PDB entry 8Z50 | X-ray diffraction, 2.80 A resolution | chains B and C of the 3 polymer chains in the assembly

# Chain B
Protein: Histone H3.1t
Source organism: Homo sapiens
UniProt: Q16695 (H31T_HUMAN); residues 0-135 here correspond to UniProt positions 1-136 (UniProt number = residue number + 1)
Amino-acid sequence (136 residues; numbered 0 to 135; the number before each row is that of its first residue; numbering starts at 0):
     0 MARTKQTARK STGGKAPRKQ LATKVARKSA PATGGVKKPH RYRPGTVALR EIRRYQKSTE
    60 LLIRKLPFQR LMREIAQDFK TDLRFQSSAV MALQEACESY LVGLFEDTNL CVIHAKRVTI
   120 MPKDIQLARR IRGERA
Disordered / not traced: 0-59, 134-135
UniProt features mapped onto this chain:
  - modified residue: Arg2 (Asymmetric dimethylarginine), Thr3 (Phosphothreonine), Lys4 (Allysine), Gln5 (5-glutamyl dopamine), Thr6 (Phosphothreonine), Arg8 (Citrulline), Lys9 (N6,N6,N6-trimethyllysine), Ser10 (ADP-ribosylserine), Thr11 (Phosphothreonine), Lys14 (N6-(2-hydroxyisobutyryl)lysine), Arg17 (Asymmetric dimethylarginine), Lys18 (N6-(2-hydroxyisobutyryl)lysine), Lys23 (N6-(2-hydroxyisobutyryl)lysine), Arg26 (Citrulline), Lys27 (N6,N6,N6-trimethyllysine), Ser28 (ADP-ribosylserine), Lys36 (N6,N6,N6-trimethyllysine), Lys37 (N6-methyllysine), Tyr41 (Phosphotyrosine), Lys56 (N6,N6,N6-trimethyllysine) and 8 more in UniProt

# Chain C
Protein: Histone H4
Source organism: Homo sapiens
UniProt: P62805 (H4_HUMAN); residues 0-102 here correspond to UniProt positions 1-103 (UniProt number = residue number + 1)
Amino-acid sequence (103 residues; row label = number of the first residue in the row; numbering starts at 0):
     0 MSGRGKGGKG LGKGGAKRHR KVLRDNIQGI TKPAIRRLAR RGGVKRISGL IYEETRGVLK
    60 VFLENVIRDA VTYTEHAKRK TVTAMDVVYA LKRQGRTLYG FGG
Disordered / not traced: 0-23, 101-102
UniProt features mapped onto this chain:
  - DNA-binding region: Lys16 to Lys20
  - modified residue: Ser1 (N-acetylserine), Arg3 (Asymmetric dimethylarginine), Lys5 (N6-(2-hydroxyisobutyryl)lysine), Lys8 (N6-(2-hydroxyisobutyryl)lysine), Lys12 (N6-(2-hydroxyisobutyryl)lysine), Lys16 (N6-(2-hydroxyisobutyryl)lysine), Lys20 (N6,N6,N6-trimethyllysine), Lys31 (N6-(2-hydroxyisobutyryl)lysine), Lys44 (N6-(2-hydroxyisobutyryl)lysine), Ser47 (Phosphoserine), Tyr51 (Phosphotyrosine), Lys59 (N6-(2-hydroxyisobutyryl)lysine), Lys77 (N6-(2-hydroxyisobutyryl)lysine), Lys79 (N6-(2-hydroxyisobutyryl)lysine), Thr80 (Phosphothreonine), Tyr88 (Phosphotyrosine), Lys91 (N6-(2-hydroxyisobutyryl)lysine)
  - cross-link (Glycyl lysine isopeptide (Lys-Gly)): Lys12 (interchain with G-Cter in SUMO2), Lys20 (interchain with G-Cter in SUMO2), Lys31 (interchain with G-Cter in SUMO2), Lys59 (interchain with G-Cter in SUMO2), Lys79 (interchain with G-Cter in SUMO2), Lys91 (interchain with G-Cter in SUMO2)

# Interface between chain B and chain C
Pairs across the interface (75):
  Leu61(B) - Arg36(C)  hydrogen bond (backbone-side chain)
  Leu61(B) - Arg40(C)
  Ile62(B) - Gly28(C)
  Ile62(B) - Ile29(C)  hydrophobic
  Arg63(B) - Thr30(C)
  Pro66(B) - Gln27(C)
  Pro66(B) - Gly28(C)
  Phe67(B) - Gly28(C)  hydrogen bond (backbone-backbone)
  Phe67(B) - Leu62(C)  hydrophobic
  Arg69(B) - Ile26(C)
  Leu70(B) - Ile26(C)
  Leu70(B) - Gly28(C)
  Met71(B) - Leu62(C)  hydrophobic
  Glu73(B) - Ile26(C)
  Ile74(B) - Leu62(C)  hydrophobic
  Ile74(B) - Ile66(C)  hydrophobic
  Phe78(B) - Arg67(C)
  Lys79(B) - Glu74(C)
  Leu82(B) - Val70(C)  hydrophobic
  Arg83(B) - Lys79(C)
  Arg83(B) - Val81(C)  hydrogen bond (backbone-backbone)
  Phe84(B) - Val81(C)
  Gln85(B) - Thr80(C)
  Gln85(B) - Val81(C)  hydrogen bond (backbone-backbone)
  Ser87(B) - Ala83(C)
  Ala88(B) - Val81(C)
  Ala88(B) - Thr82(C)
  Ala88(B) - Ala83(C)  hydrophobic
  Ala88(B) - Val86(C)  hydrophobic
  Leu92(B) - Leu62(C)  hydrophobic
  Leu92(B) - Val65(C)  hydrophobic
  Leu92(B) - Val86(C)  hydrophobic
  Ala95(B) - Leu90(C)  hydrophobic
  Cys96(B) - Leu58(C)  hydrophobic
  Cys96(B) - Phe61(C)  hydrophobic
  Cys96(B) - Leu62(C)  hydrophobic
  Tyr99(B) - Val57(C)
  Tyr99(B) - Phe61(C)  hydrophobic
  Leu100(B) - Ile29(C)  hydrophobic
  Leu100(B) - Leu37(C)  hydrophobic
  Leu100(B) - Thr54(C)
  Val101(B) - Leu37(C)  hydrophobic
  Gly102(B) - Tyr98(C)
  Leu103(B) - Val57(C)  hydrophobic
  Phe104(B) - Leu37(C)
  Phe104(B) - Ala38(C)  hydrophobic
  Phe104(B) - Gly41(C)
  Phe104(B) - Val43(C)
  Phe104(B) - Thr54(C)
  Glu105(B) - Gly41(C)
  Thr107(B) - Val43(C)
  Asn108(B) - Gly41(C)
  Asn108(B) - Gly42(C)  hydrogen bond (side chain-backbone)
  Asn108(B) - Val43(C)
  Val117(B) - Arg45(C)
  Thr118(B) - Arg45(C)
  Thr118(B) - Ile46(C)
  Thr118(B) - Ser47(C)
  Ile119(B) - Val43(C)  hydrophobic
  Ile119(B) - Arg45(C)  hydrogen bond (backbone-backbone)
  Ile119(B) - Ser47(C)  hydrogen bond (backbone-backbone)
  Ile119(B) - Ile50(C)
  Met120(B) - Ser47(C)
  Met120(B) - Ile50(C)
  Pro121(B) - Leu49(C)  hydrophobic
  Pro121(B) - Ile50(C)
  Pro121(B) - Glu53(C)
  Ile124(B) - Ile50(C)  hydrophobic
  Ile124(B) - Thr54(C)
  Ile124(B) - Val57(C)  hydrophobic
  Gln125(B) - Glu53(C)
  Arg128(B) - Val57(C)
  Arg128(B) - Val60(C)
  Arg131(B) - Thr96(C)
  Arg131(B) - Tyr98(C)  hydrogen bond
Other interface residues (no listed pair), chain B (43 interface residues in all): Asp81, Ala91, Glu97, Asp106
Other interface residues (no listed pair), chain C (43 interface residues in all): Ala33, Ile34, Lys44, Lys59, Glu63

# Summary
Chain B and chain C each contribute 43 residues to their interface; the contacts include 8 hydrogen bonds.
Polar contacts include Leu61(B)-Arg36(C), Asn108(B)-Gly42(C) and Arg131(B)-Tyr98(C). UniProt lists a
DNA-binding region on chain C.
Chain B is Histone H3.1t and chain C is Histone H4, both from Homo sapiens; the structure, Crystal structure
of the ASF1-H3T-H4 complex, was determined by X-ray diffraction.
